PDB entry 4I55 | X-ray diffraction, 2.20 A resolution | chains C and E of the 6 polymer chains in the assembly

[Chain C]
Name: Tubulin alpha-1B chain
From: Bos taurus
Reference sequence: P81947 (TBA1B_BOVIN); residues 1-450 here = UniProt positions 1-450
Amino-acid sequence (450 residues; row label = number of the first residue in the row):
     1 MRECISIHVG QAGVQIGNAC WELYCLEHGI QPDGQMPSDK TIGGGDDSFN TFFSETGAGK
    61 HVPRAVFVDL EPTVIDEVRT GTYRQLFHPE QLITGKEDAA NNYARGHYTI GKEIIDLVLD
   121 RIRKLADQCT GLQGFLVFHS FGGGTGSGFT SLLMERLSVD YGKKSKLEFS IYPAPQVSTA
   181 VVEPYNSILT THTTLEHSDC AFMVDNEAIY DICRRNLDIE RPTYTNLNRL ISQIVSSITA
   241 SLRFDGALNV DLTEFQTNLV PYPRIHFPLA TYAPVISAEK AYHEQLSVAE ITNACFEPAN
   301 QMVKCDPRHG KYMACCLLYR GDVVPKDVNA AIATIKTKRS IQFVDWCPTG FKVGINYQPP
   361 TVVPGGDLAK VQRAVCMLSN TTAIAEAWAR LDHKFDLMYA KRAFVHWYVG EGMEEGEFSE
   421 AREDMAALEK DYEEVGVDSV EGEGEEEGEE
Unresolved in the structure: 441-450
Metal / ion sites: Ca2+: D39, T41, G44, E55
Ligand contacts: GTP (guanosine-5'-triphosphate): G10, Q11, A12, Q15, I16, D69, D98, A99, A100, N101, N102, S140, G142, G143, G144, T145, G146, I171, P173, V177, S178, T179, E183, N206, Y224, L227, N228, I231

[Chain E]
Name: Stathmin-4
From: Rattus norvegicus
Reference sequence: P63043 (STMN4_RAT); residues 3-145 here correspond to UniProt positions 47-189 (UniProt number = residue number + 44)
Amino-acid sequence (143 residues; row label = number of the first residue in the row):
     3 MADMEVIELN KCTSGQSFEV ILKPPSFDGV PEFNASLPRR RDPSLEEIQK KLEAAEERRK
    63 YQEAELLKHL AEKREHEREV IQKAIEENNN FIKMAKEKLA QKMESNKENR EAHLAAMLER
   123 LQEKDKHAEE VRKNKELKEE ASR
Unresolved in the structure: 3-5, 29-43, 145
Construct notes: cloning artifact (3-4)
Curated features (UniProtKB/Swiss-Prot):
  - modified residue: S46 (Phosphoserine)

[Chain C / chain E interface]
Pairs across the interface (33):
  H107(C) - K104(E)
  H107(C) - M105(E)
  Y108(C) - K104(E)
  Y108(C) - M105(E)  hydrophobic
  Y108(C) - N108(E)
  T109(C) - R112(E)
  K112(C) - M105(E)
  L152(C) - L101(E)  hydrophobic
  E155(C) - L101(E)
  E155(C) - K104(E)  salt bridge
  R156(C) - L101(E)
  S158(C) - F93(E)
  S158(C) - I94(E)
  V159(C) - I94(E)
  V159(C) - A97(E)  hydrophobic
  V159(C) - K98(E)
  G162(C) - I94(E)
  K163(C) - N90(E)
  K163(C) - F93(E)
  T193(C) - K104(E)
  E196(C) - F93(E)
  H197(C) - F93(E)
  V409(C) - H115(E)  hydrogen bond (backbone-side chain)
  G410(C) - R112(E)
  G410(C) - H115(E)
  E411(C) - N108(E)  hydrogen bond (backbone-side chain)
  E411(C) - R112(E)  salt bridge
  G412(C) - N108(E)
  G412(C) - N111(E)  hydrogen bond (backbone-side chain)
  G412(C) - R112(E)
  M413(C) - N108(E)
  E414(C) - S107(E)  hydrogen bond
  E414(C) - N111(E)  hydrogen bond
Interface residues without a listed pair, chain E (14 interface residues in all): E89

[Summary]
20 residues of chain C face 14 of chain E across their interface, with 5 hydrogen bonds and 2 salt bridges.
Polar pairs include E155(C)-K104(E), E411(C)-R112(E) and V409(C)-H115(E). Ligands of chain C: GTP. D39(C),
T41(C), G44(C) and E55(C) form the Ca2+ site.
Here chain C is Tubulin alpha-1B chain (Bos taurus) and chain E is Stathmin-4 (Rattus norvegicus). Entry 4I55
(Crystal structure of tubulin-stathmin-TTL complex) was determined by X-ray diffraction together with 4I4T and
4I50 from the same study.
